5XXX - chains C and D of the 18 polymer chains in the assembly; structure by electron microscopy, 6.43 A resolution (low resolution: residue-level contacts below are approximate; hydrogen-bond / salt-bridge calls are withheld).

[Chain C]
Protein: Tubulin alpha-1A chain
Organism: Sus scrofa
UniProt: P02550 (TBA1A_PIG); residue numbers follow UniProt; this construct covers 2-439
Amino-acid sequence (438 residues; numbered 2 to 439; the number before each row is that of its first residue):
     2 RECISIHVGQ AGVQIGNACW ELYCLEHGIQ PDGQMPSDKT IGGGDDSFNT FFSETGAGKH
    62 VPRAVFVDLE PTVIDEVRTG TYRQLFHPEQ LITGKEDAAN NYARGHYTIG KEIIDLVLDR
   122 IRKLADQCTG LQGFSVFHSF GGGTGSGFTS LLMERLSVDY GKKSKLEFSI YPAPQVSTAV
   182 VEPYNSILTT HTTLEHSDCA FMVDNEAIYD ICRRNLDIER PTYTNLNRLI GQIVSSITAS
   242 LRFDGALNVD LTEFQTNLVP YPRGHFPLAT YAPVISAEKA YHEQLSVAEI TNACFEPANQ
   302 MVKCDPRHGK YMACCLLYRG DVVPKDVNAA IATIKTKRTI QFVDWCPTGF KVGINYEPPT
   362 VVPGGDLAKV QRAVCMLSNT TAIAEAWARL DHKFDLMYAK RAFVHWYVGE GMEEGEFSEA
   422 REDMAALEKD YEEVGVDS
Unresolved in the structure: 39-48
Ligand contacts: GTP (guanosine-5'-triphosphate): Gly-10, Gln-11, Ala-12, Gln-15, Ile-16, Asp-98, Ala-99, Ala-100, Asn-101, Ser-140, Gly-143, Gly-144, Thr-145, Gly-146, Ile-171, Thr-179, Glu-183, Asn-206, Tyr-224, Asn-228, Ile-231
Swiss-Prot annotation at these positions:
  - active site: Glu-254
  - binding site (GTP): Gly-10, Gln-11, Ala-12, Gln-15, Glu-71, Ala-99, Ser-140, Gly-143, Gly-144, Thr-145, Gly-146, Thr-179, Glu-183, Asn-206, Tyr-224, Asn-228, Leu-252
  - binding site (Mg(2+)): Glu-71
  - modified residue: Lys-40 (N6-acetyllysine), Tyr-282 (3'-nitrotyrosine), Ser-439 (Phosphoserine)
  - natural variant: Gly-265 (A265G: this construct carries the variant), Thr-271 to Ala-273 (sequence variant, change not given here)

[Chain D]
Protein: Tubulin beta chain
Organism: Sus scrofa
UniProt: P02554 (TBB_PIG); the author numbering skips numbers that UniProt does not, so the offset changes along the chain: 2-44 = UniProt 2-44; 47-360 = UniProt 45-358; 369-437 = UniProt 359-427
Amino-acid sequence (426 residues; numbered 2 to 437; 10 numbers in that range are skipped by the numbering (no residue carries them; nothing is unmodelled there); the number before each row is that of its first residue):
     2 REIVHIQAGQ CGNQIGAKFW EVISDEHGID PTGSYHGDSD LQL
    47 ERINVYYNEA AGNKYVPRAI LVDLEPGTMD SVRSGPFGQI FRPDNFVFGQ SGAGNNWAKG
   107 HYTEGAELVD SVLDVVRKES ESCDCLQGFQ LTHSLGGGTG SGMGTLLISK IREEYPDRIM
   167 NTFSVVPSPK VSDTVVEPYN ATLSVHQLVE NTDETYCIDN EALYDICFRT LKLTTPTYGD
   227 LNHLVSATMS GVTTCLRFPG QLNADLRKLA VNMVPFPRLH FFMPGFAPLT SRGSQQYRAL
   287 TVPELTQQMF DAKNMMAACD PRHGRYLTVA AVFRGRMSMK EVDEQMLNVQ NKNSSYFVEW
   347 IPNNVKTAVC DIPP
   369 RGLKMSATFI GNSTAIQELF KRISEQFTAM FRRKAFLHWY TGEGMDEMEF TEAESNMNDL
   429 VSEYQQYQD
Cystine bridges: Cys-241/Cys-356
Ligand contacts:
  - phosphomethylphosphonic acid guanylate ester (G2P): Ala-9, Gly-10, Gln-11, Cys-12, Gly-13, Gln-15, Gly-98, Ala-99, Gly-100, Asn-101, Asn-102, Ser-140, Gly-143, Gly-144, Thr-145, Gly-146, Val-171, Asp-179, Glu-183, Asn-206, Tyr-224, Asn-228
  - GTP (guanosine-5'-triphosphate): Gln-247, Leu-248, Asn-249, Lys-254
Swiss-Prot annotation at these positions:
  - binding site (GTP): Gln-11, Glu-71, Ser-140, Gly-144, Thr-145, Gly-146, Asn-206, Asn-228
  - binding site (Mg(2+)): Glu-71
  - modified residue: Ser-40 (Phosphoserine), Lys-60 (N6-acetyllysine), Ser-174 (Phosphoserine), Thr-287 (Phosphothreonine), Thr-292 (Phosphothreonine), Arg-320 (Omega-N-methylarginine)
  - cross-link (Glycyl lysine isopeptide (Lys-Gly)): Lys-60 (interchain with G-Cter in ubiquitin), Lys-326 (interchain with G-Cter in ubiquitin)

[How chain C and chain D interact]
Residue-residue contacts (74):
  Gln-11(C) / Gln-247(D)
  Gln-11(C) / Leu-248(D)
  Glu-71(C) / Arg-2(D)
  Pro-72(C) / Arg-48(D)
  Thr-73(C) / Arg-48(D)
  Thr-73(C) / Pro-245(D)
  Asp-76(C) / Arg-48(D)
  Glu-77(C) / Pro-245(D)
  Glu-77(C) / Gly-246(D)
  Lys-96(C) / Arg-2(D)
  Lys-96(C) / Asp-130(D)
  Glu-97(C) / Arg-2(D)
  Glu-97(C) / Gln-133(D)
  Glu-97(C) / Asp-251(D)
  Glu-97(C) / Arg-253(D)
  Asp-98(C) / Asp-251(D)
  Asp-98(C) / Arg-253(D)
  Ala-100(C) / Lys-254(D)
  Asn-101(C) / Lys-254(D)
  Asn-101(C) / Asn-258(D)
  Arg-105(C) / Arg-253(D)
  Pro-175(C) / Asn-349(D)
  Gln-176(C) / Leu-333(D)
  Val-177(C) / Asp-329(D)
  Val-177(C) / Glu-330(D)
  Val-177(C) / Leu-333(D)
  Ser-178(C) / Val-351(D)
  Ser-178(C) / Lys-352(D)
  Thr-179(C) / Leu-248(D)
  Thr-179(C) / Asn-249(D)
  Thr-179(C) / Lys-352(D)
  Thr-179(C) / Thr-353(D)
  Ala-180(C) / Asn-258(D)
  Ala-180(C) / Lys-352(D)
  Val-181(C) / Asn-258(D)
  Val-181(C) / Ile-347(D)
  Val-181(C) / Lys-352(D)
  Val-182(C) / Asn-258(D)
  Tyr-210(C) / Met-325(D)
  Tyr-210(C) / Lys-326(D)
  Tyr-210(C) / Asp-329(D)
  Arg-214(C) / Lys-326(D)
  Arg-214(C) / Glu-330(D)
  Glu-220(C) / Lys-326(D)
  Pro-222(C) / Ser-324(D)
  Pro-222(C) / Met-325(D)
  Pro-222(C) / Lys-326(D)
  Tyr-224(C) / Gln-247(D)
  Tyr-224(C) / Met-325(D)
  Lys-394(C) / Pro-348(D)
  Lys-394(C) / Asn-349(D)
  Leu-397(C) / Glu-345(D)
  Leu-397(C) / Trp-346(D)
  Leu-397(C) / Pro-348(D)
  Met-398(C) / Trp-346(D)
  Met-398(C) / Pro-348(D)
  Lys-401(C) / Trp-346(D)
  Lys-401(C) / Asp-437(D)
  Arg-402(C) / Pro-261(D)
  Ala-403(C) / Pro-261(D)
  Ala-403(C) / Ile-347(D)
  Phe-404(C) / Val-257(D)
  Phe-404(C) / Asn-258(D)
  Phe-404(C) / Met-259(D)
  Phe-404(C) / Val-260(D)
  Phe-404(C) / Pro-261(D)
  Phe-404(C) / Thr-314(D)
  Phe-404(C) / Ile-347(D)
  His-406(C) / Val-260(D)
  His-406(C) / Pro-261(D)
  His-406(C) / Phe-262(D)
  Trp-407(C) / Ala-256(D)
  Trp-407(C) / Val-257(D)
  Trp-407(C) / Val-260(D)
Also at the interface, not in a pair above, chain C (40 interface residues in all): Asn-102, Gly-144, Arg-221, Thr-223, Ala-400, Val-405
Also at the interface, not in a pair above, chain D (43 interface residues in all): Glu-47, Cys-131, Arg-243, Phe-244, Ala-250, Pro-263, Glu-327, Tyr-435

[In short]
Chain C and chain D form an interface of 40 and 43 residues respectively. GTP is bound between chain C and
chain D. Chain D binds phosphomethylphosphonic acid guanylate ester.
Chain C is Tubulin alpha-1A chain and chain D is Tubulin beta chain, both from Sus scrofa; the structure,
GMPCPP-microtubule complexed with nucleotide-free KIF5C, was determined by electron microscopy together with
5XXT, 5XXV and 5XXW from the same study.
